Entry 8F5P (electron microscopy, 3.40 A resolution); this record covers chains C and E of the 6 polymer chains in the assembly.

Chain C:
Molecule: Intraflagellar transport protein 122 homolog
Organism: Leishmania tarentolae
UniProtKB: A0A640KU89 (A0A640KU89_LEITA); numbering as in UniProt (aligned over 1-1292)
Sequence (1292 residues; row label = number of the first residue in the row):
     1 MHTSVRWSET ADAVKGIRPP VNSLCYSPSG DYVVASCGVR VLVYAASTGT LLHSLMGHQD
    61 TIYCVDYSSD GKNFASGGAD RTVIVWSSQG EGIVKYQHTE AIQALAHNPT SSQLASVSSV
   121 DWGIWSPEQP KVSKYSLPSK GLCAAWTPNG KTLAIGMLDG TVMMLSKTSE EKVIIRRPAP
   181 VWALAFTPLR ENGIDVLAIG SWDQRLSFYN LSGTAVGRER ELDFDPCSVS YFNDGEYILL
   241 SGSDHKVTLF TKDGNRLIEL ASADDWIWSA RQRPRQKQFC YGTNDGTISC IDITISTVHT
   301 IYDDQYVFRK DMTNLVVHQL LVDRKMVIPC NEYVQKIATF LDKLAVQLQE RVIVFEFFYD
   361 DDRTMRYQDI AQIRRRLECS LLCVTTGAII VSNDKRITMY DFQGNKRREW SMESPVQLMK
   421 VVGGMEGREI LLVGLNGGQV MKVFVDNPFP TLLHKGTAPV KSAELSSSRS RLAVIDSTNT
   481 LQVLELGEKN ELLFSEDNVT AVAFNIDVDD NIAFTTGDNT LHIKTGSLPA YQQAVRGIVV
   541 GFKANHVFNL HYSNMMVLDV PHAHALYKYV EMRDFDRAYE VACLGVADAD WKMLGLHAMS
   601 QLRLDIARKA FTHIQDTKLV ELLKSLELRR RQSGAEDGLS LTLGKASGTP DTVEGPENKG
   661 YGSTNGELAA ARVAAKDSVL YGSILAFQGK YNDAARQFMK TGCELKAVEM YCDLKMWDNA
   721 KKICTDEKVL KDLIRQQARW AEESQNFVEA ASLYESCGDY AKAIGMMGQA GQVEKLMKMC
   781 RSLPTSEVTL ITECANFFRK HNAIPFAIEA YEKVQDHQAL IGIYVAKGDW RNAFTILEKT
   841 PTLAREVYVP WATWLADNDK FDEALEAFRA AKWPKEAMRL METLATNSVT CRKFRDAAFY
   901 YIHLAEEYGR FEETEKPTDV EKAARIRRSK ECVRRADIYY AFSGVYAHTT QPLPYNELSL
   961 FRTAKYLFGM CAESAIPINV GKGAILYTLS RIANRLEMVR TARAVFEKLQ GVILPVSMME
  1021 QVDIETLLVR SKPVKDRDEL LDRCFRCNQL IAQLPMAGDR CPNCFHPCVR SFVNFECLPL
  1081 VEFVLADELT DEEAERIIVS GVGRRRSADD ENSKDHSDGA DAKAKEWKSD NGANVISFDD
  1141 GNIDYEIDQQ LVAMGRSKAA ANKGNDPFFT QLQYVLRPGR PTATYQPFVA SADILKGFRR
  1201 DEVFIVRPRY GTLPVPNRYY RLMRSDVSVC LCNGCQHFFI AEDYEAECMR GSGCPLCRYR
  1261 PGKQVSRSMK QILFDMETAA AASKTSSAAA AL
Not modelled in the structure: 633-675, 1102-1164, 1283-1292
Ion coordination: Zn2+ site 1: Cys1044, Cys1047, Cys1061, Cys1064; Zn2+ site 2: Cys1232, Cys1235, Cys1254, Cys1257

Chain E:
Molecule: WD_REPEATS_REGION domain-containing protein
Organism: Leishmania tarentolae
UniProtKB: A0A640KQ11 (A0A640KQ11_LEITA); residue numbers follow UniProt; this construct covers 1-1654
Sequence (1654 residues; numbered 1 to 1654; the number before each row is that of its first residue):
     1 MSLFVVNAPG HEGQLKEQLI VAHKRRPLLA TAWVNPPSVL ITNSEGEVLT QVADPPGSTG
    61 RTHQPTALTW HPNEELLVIG WSNGEMSLWS MPSVSSLALG EDYTTAAARS AVQLIAAKAA
   121 TQSSAEGATR EHASGAVVAS EWSTRGLYLV SASQQRHVVM WMLEKIPAET SVTFKLKPLW
   181 SVQSREPVAR IIHVPSKASH PSTAFKLNNG ATAAAAAEGG DDDISFLLAD GGTSVTAINE
   241 DQQLFPCVTQ QEQIASVLYD AATRTLVTLT TTSMIEVYAV GEDIKGTSTL RRKLSAPATT
   301 PTVSTTTGER IAMSMVWASP GVVAFGSGDD RLRILDLSSG SLDVLLLPQP DLHVSSLATF
   361 AAKGTMIVGT VEGFLVVFQH HAASLLTSRH VSVARETVTS SSPFAPAATE ASQWEAMTVH
   421 QVGKCVDRVV LTALGDVALC CGGSELQVLH EIIRKRAWDG VAAATQISSD MVVIESITGC
   481 QCLLQNKGNV HGVSIAFPNI ALWNGSQIDF YMIDEATSEI TFINFVLTTS PAFAIHREGL
   541 IYVKGNRIVF ETMQLAPIAQ MTFTESEGVP VIMDIMNDYL VVVSSKNYLR LARISTRDLQ
   601 QLGPARPLTF PSILQPDAVE ASSGASEMTP FVEDISTLEV SVSGARVNAQ GRRVALMSTL
   661 GPLALPDTRI WVYDSDTDKM SFFDFGSRNE IPNSVYWNTP EPNTTTVGEF EYILLACETY
   721 QIHMDDKKSA SEEAESPKAC TDTTNDGNKI ADHPVGQENL PEALPDMENY AEKKAELEDA
   781 RRESVGTTNY VSQRPHNIVT FFATHDGLVL QNFAPLRRYQ ICLVGLTIPD FLLASVKING
   841 DPNNAEDYVI EQKRLRDFEG LKSDKDVAVR EALMKFSYYA TIGNMDEAYR CVKSIKNPAA
   901 WQGLARLCVT SGRLDVAAVC LATMEDCVAA RALREAKEDY PDDQDVQLAT LALGLSMTEE
   961 AVELLRKSKR YDLLTDVYMA CGKFEHAQRH SERFDRARIR PVAYKYAQFM ESLQNMDAAI
  1021 MWYYNAKCAS TDVPRIFFQT NRMHELRQLM MIQSQPPSPT AGDSAQRPQP GIGEQQSTFA
  1081 TIFPQNRELL LWWAQHSERR HNVQEALRFY NAGEDVYNIV RILCSLTPPK LDSALQLVNK
  1141 EMDKAKMRFQ QQQAFAATAS ARFGDDDHGE PDPVGSAYFV AQLYERQGDD QLALQYYQAA
  1201 GAYRSGVRVA WKMEQYGVVA NLAMKSSDER LMLETAMALE KHQAYDKAVQ LYRRIGAVQC
  1261 ALDACVQGGL YETLHEVSAA FASGSTDPAV FLGMADHFQS ESDYQKAVEM LLFAKHFEEA
  1321 LKLCETQNAT LTEEMAESMT SNIGELSMEE RQAVLRRVAH IAKDQGRWSL ACKKYTQAGD
  1381 RVKAMRMLMR GGETEKVIFF ANHSRNVEIY TMAANFLQSQ NWSADANIYK SIVLFYTKAK
  1441 AWMNLLAFYE SCAQLHIDEN RNYPEALRAL EDCIAMAESV RGGKANIEME KVEQLKQRVE
  1501 ILKAFVKAQK TVDSMVVAER GSVAEKAKAD SVIACCSGLI KRSRPSSPDH SLIQDALRIG
  1561 DVFALMVRFY FDKLGEPHNA LKVMESMPKH GADPQLFIEA DYMERVCQAN GKSLANVLPG
  1621 GIATEAPGAV WEGARKFSTD TRRSSVIDEV DRVV
Not modelled in the structure: 200-221, 296-309, 382-409, 612-637, 722-767, 785-793, 1053-1077, 1157-1169, 1241-1654

How chain C and chain E interact:
Contacting residue pairs (91; chain C residue first):
  Arg831(C) with Phe1155(E)
  Phe834(C) with Phe1155(E), hydrophobic
  Thr835(C) with Phe1155(E)
  Glu838(C) with Phe1155(E); Ala1156(E)
  Asp859(C) with Arg996(E), salt bridge
  Phe861(C) with Arg996(E); Ala997(E), hydrophobic
  Arg879(C) with Lys969(E); Tyr971(E)
  Thr883(C) with Arg998(E)
  Thr886(C) with Arg998(E)
  Asn887(C) with Ala997(E), hydrogen bond (side chain-backbone); Arg998(E); Pro1001(E)
  Thr890(C) with Pro1001(E); Tyr1004(E); Lys1005(E)
  Cys891(C) with Arg1000(E); Tyr1004(E)
  Arg892(C) with Tyr1004(E), hydrogen bond; Gln1008(E)
  Lys893(C) with Arg1000(E); Lys1027(E); Cys1028(E)
  Arg928(C) with Glu938(E), hydrogen bond (side chain-backbone); Asp939(E), hydrogen bond (side chain-backbone)
  Thr950(C) with Arg1035(E); Phe1038(E); Gln1039(E)
  Gln951(C) with Thr1031(E), hydrogen bond (side chain-backbone); Pro1034(E); Arg1035(E); Trp1092(E), hydrogen bond
  Pro952(C) with Phe1038(E), hydrophobic; Trp1092(E), hydrophobic; His1096(E), hydrogen bond (backbone-side chain); Arg1099(E)
  Leu953(C) with Trp1092(E); Gln1095(E); Arg1099(E), hydrogen bond (backbone-side chain)
  Pro954(C) with Gln1095(E); Arg1099(E)
  Tyr955(C) with Arg1099(E)
  Arg1200(C) with Leu1233(E); Met1237(E)
  Asp1201(C) with Leu1233(E); Met1237(E)
  Phe1204(C) with Arg1230(E)
  Ser1228(C) with Arg1204(E)
  Val1229(C) with Arg1230(E)
  Cys1230(C) with Arg1204(E), hydrogen bond; Asp1228(E)
  Leu1231(C) with Arg1230(E)
  Asn1233(C) with Ser1226(E); Ser1227(E), hydrogen bond (side chain-backbone); Glu1229(E); Arg1230(E)
  Ala1241(C) with Arg1204(E)
  Glu1242(C) with Arg1208(E)
  Glu1245(C) with Tyr1178(E); Ala1202(E); Tyr1203(E); Arg1204(E), hydrogen bond (side chain-backbone); Ser1205(E), hydrogen bond; Arg1208(E), salt bridge
  Ala1246(C) with Tyr1117(E)
  Met1249(C) with Tyr1117(E); Gly1175(E); Tyr1178(E), hydrophobic; Ala1200(E); Gly1201(E); Ala1202(E), hydrophobic
  Arg1250(C) with Tyr1117(E)
  Tyr1259(C) with Ser1227(E), hydrogen bond
  Pro1261(C) with Lys1225(E); Ser1226(E); Ser1227(E)
  Gly1262(C) with Lys1225(E)
  Lys1263(C) with Asp1172(E), salt bridge
  Arg1267(C) with Phe1149(E); Gln1152(E), hydrogen bond (backbone-side chain); Gln1153(E)
  Lys1270(C) with Gln1152(E); Phe1155(E)
  Gln1271(C) with Arg1148(E); Gln1152(E)
  Phe1274(C) with Gln1151(E); Gln1152(E); Phe1155(E), hydrophobic
  Glu1277(C) with Gln1151(E)
Also at the interface, not in a pair above, chain C (47 interface residues in all): Lys875, Tyr946, Glu1095
Also at the interface, not in a pair above, chain E (57 interface residues in all): Pro941, Tyr1023, Ser1030, Asp1032, Met1043, Ser1176, Gly1206, Ala1236

In short:
47 residues of chain C and 57 residues of chain E are in contact; the contacts include 14 hydrogen bonds and 3
salt bridges. Polar pairs include Asp859(C)-Arg996(E), Glu1245(C)-Arg1208(E) and Lys1263(C)-Asp1172(E).
Cys1044(C), Cys1047(C), Cys1061(C) and Cys1064(C) form the Zn2+ site 1.
Chain C is Intraflagellar transport protein 122 homolog and chain E is WD_REPEATS_REGION domain-containing
protein, both from Leishmania tarentolae; the structure, Structure of Leishmania tarentolae IFT-A (state 2),
was determined by electron microscopy, deposited together with 8F5O.
